Entry 8W5V (electron microscopy, 3.40 A resolution); this record covers chains L and c of the 4 polymer chains in the assembly.

== Chain L ==
Molecule: Light chain of Ab40
From: Mus musculus
Chain sequence (115 residues; each row starts with the number of its first residue):
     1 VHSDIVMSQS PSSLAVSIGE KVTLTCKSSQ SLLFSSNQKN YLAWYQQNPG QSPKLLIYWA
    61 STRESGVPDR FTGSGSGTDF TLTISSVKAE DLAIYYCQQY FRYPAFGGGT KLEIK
Unresolved in the structure: 1-4, 111-115

== Chain c ==
Molecule: Minor capsid protein A1
From: Escherichia phage Qbeta
UniProt: Q8LTE1 (A1_BPQBE); residues 0-132 here correspond to UniProt positions 1-133 (UniProt number = residue number + 1)
Chain sequence (133 residues; each row starts with the number of its first residue; numbering starts at 0):
     0 MAKLETVTLG KIGKDGKQTL VLNPRGVNPT NGVASLSQAG AVPALEKRVT VSVSQPSRNR
    60 KNYKVQVKIQ NPTACTANGS CDPSVTRQAY ADVTFSFTQY STDEERAFVR TELAALLASP
   120 LLIDAIDQLN PAY
Unresolved in the structure: 0, 56-59
Differences from the reference sequence: conflict Lys10 (Asn11 in Q8LTE1)

== Interface between chain L and chain c ==
Contacting residue pairs (10):
  Phe34(L) with Thr7(c), hydrogen bond (backbone-side chain)
  Ser35(L) with Thr7(c)
  Ser36(L) with Val6(c); Thr7(c), hydrogen bond (backbone-backbone)
  Asn37(L) with Gly9(c)
  Lys39(L) with Lys10(c)
  Tyr58(L) with Lys16(c)
  Trp59(L) with Lys10(c); Gly15(c), hydrogen bond (side chain-backbone)
  Thr62(L) with Lys10(c)
Interface residues without a listed pair, chain L (9 interface residues in all): Tyr41
Interface residues without a listed pair, chain c (8 interface residues in all): Asp14, Thr18

== In short ==
The interface between chain L and chain c involves 9 residues on one side and 8 on the other, with 3 hydrogen
bonds. Polar pairs include Phe34(L)-Thr7(c), Trp59(L)-Gly15(c) and Ser36(L)-Thr7(c).
Here chain L is Light chain of Ab40 (Mus musculus) and chain c is Minor capsid protein A1 (Escherichia phage
Qbeta). Entry 8W5V (Cryo-EM structure of QbN10K-Ab40) was determined by electron microscopy (same publication
as 8W5D, 8W5E, 8W5F, 8W5G, 8W5L, 8W5M and 8 further entries).
